Entry 5GAN (electron microscopy, 3.70 A resolution); this record covers chains V and B of the 35 polymer chains in the assembly.

[Chain V]
Molecule: U4 snRNA
From: Saccharomyces cerevisiae
Sequence (160 nucleotides; each row starts with the number of its first residue):
     1 AUCCUUAUGC ACGGGAAAUA CGCAUAUCAG UGAGGAUUCG UCCGAGAUUG UGUUUUUGCU
    61 GGUUGAAAUU UAAUUAUAAA CCAGACCGUC UCCUCAUGGU CAAUUCGGUG UUCGCUUUUG
   121 AAUACUUCAA GACUAUGUAG GGAAUUUUUG GAAUACCUUU
Unresolved in the structure: 68-72, 105-127, 153-160

[Chain B]
Protein: Pre-mRNA-splicing helicase BRR2
From: Saccharomyces cerevisiae
Notes: EC 3.6.4.13
UniProtKB: P32639 (BRR2_YEAST); residues 1-2163 here = UniProt positions 1-2163
Amino-acid sequence (2163 residues; numbered 1 to 2163; the number before each row is that of its first residue):
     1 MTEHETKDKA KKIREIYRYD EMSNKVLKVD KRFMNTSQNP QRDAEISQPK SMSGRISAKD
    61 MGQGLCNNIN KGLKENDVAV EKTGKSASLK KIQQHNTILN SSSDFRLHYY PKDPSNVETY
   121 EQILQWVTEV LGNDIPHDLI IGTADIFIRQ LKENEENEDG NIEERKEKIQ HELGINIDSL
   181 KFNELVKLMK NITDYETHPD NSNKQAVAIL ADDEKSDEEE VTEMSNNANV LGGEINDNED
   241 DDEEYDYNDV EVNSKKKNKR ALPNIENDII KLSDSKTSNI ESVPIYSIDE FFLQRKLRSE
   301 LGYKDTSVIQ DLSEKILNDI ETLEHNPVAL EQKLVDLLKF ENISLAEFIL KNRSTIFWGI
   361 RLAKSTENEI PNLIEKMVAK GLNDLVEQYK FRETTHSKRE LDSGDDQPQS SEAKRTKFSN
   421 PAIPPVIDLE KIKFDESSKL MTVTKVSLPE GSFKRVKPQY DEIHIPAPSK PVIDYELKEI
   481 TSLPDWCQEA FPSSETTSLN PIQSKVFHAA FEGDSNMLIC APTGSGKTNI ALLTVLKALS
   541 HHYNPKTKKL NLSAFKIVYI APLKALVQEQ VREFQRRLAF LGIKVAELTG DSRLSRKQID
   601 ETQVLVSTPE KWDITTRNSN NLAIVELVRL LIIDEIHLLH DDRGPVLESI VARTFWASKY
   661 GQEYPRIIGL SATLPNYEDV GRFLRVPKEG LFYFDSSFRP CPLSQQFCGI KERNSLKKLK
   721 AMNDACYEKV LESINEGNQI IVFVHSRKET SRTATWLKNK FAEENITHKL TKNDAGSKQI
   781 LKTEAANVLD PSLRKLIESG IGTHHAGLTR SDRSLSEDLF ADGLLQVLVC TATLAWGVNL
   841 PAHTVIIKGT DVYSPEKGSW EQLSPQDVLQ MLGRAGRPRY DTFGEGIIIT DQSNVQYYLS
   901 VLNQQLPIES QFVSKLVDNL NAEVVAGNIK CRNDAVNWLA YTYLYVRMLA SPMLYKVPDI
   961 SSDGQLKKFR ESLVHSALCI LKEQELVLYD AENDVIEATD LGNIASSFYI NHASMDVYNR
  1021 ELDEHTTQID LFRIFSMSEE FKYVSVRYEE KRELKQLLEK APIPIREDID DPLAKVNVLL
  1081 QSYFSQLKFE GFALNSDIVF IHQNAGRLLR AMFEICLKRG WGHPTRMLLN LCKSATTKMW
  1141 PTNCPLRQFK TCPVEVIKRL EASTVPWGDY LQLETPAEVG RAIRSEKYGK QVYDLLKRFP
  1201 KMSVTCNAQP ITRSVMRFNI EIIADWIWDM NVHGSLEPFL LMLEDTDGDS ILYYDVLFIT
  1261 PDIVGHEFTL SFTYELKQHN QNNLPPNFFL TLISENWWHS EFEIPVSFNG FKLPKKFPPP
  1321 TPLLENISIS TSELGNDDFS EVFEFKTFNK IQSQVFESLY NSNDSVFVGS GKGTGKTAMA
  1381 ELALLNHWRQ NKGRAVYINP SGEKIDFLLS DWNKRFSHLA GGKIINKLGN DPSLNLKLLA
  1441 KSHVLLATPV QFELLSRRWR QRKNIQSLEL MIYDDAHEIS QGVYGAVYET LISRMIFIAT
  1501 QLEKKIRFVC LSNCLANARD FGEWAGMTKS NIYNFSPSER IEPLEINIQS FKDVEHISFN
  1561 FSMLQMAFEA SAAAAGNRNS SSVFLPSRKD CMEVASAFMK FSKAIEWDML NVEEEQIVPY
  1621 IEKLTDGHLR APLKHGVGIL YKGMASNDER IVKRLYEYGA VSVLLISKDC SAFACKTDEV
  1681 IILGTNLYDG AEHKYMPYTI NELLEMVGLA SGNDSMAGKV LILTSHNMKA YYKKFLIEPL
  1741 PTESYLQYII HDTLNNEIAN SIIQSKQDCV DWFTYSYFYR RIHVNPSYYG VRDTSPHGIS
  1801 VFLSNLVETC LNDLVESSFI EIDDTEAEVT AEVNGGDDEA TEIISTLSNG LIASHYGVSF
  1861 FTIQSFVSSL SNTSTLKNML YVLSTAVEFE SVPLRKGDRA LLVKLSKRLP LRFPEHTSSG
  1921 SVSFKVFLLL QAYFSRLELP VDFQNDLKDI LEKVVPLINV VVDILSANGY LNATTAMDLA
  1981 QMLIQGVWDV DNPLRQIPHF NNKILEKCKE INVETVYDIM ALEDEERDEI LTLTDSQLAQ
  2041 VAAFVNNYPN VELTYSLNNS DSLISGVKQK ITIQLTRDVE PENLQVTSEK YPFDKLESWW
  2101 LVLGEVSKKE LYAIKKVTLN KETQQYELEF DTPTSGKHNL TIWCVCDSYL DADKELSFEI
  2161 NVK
Unresolved in the structure: 1-362, 434-438, 1826-1840

[Interface between chain V and chain B]
Residue-residue contacts (91; chain V residue first):
  U8(V) with Lys390(B), hydrogen bond to the sugar
  G61(V) with Asn714(B), phosphate contact
  G62(V) with Asn714(B), phosphate contact
  U64(V) with Leu716(B), base contact
  G65(V) with Leu716(B), base contact
  A66(V) with Leu716(B), base contact
  U74(V) with Lys748(B), hydrogen bond to the sugar; Arg752(B), base contact
  U75(V) with Ser746(B), phosphate contact; Tyr853(B), stacking on the base; Ser1045(B), base contact
  A76(V) with His745(B), hydrogen bond to the sugar; Ser746(B), phosphate contact; Arg747(B), hydrogen bond to the phosphate; Thr831(B), hydrogen bond to the phosphate; Ala832(B), sugar contact; Tyr853(B), base contact; Pro855(B), base contact; Arg1047(B), salt bridge to the phosphate
  U77(V) with Arg747(B), salt bridge to the phosphate; Ala806(B), phosphate contact; Thr831(B), hydrogen bond to the phosphate; Ala832(B), sugar contact; Thr833(B), phosphate contact; Tyr1043(B), base contact
  A78(V) with Leu563(B), phosphate contact; Arg643(B), hydrogen bond to the sugar; Thr833(B), phosphate contact; Trp836(B), sugar contact
  A79(V) with Lys564(B), hydrogen bond to the phosphate; Ala565(B), phosphate contact; Thr608(B), phosphate contact; Glu610(B), base contact; Lys611(B), sugar contact; Arg643(B), hydrogen bond to the base; Phe1100(B), base contact; Gln1103(B), base contact
  A80(V) with Lys564(B), salt bridge to the phosphate; Glu610(B), base contact; Lys611(B), salt bridge to the phosphate; Ile614(B), sugar contact; Tyr1009(B), base contact; Glu1040(B), base contact; Gln1103(B), phosphate contact; Asn1104(B), hydrogen bond to the base; Arg1107(B), hydrogen bond to the base
  C81(V) with Asp591(B), phosphate contact; Ile614(B), sugar contact; Ser1007(B), sugar contact; Phe1008(B), sugar contact; Gly1106(B), base contact; Arg1107(B), base contact; Arg1110(B), base contact
  C82(V) with Asp591(B), hydrogen bond to the base; Ser592(B), phosphate contact; Arg593(B), hydrogen bond to the phosphate; Asn618(B), phosphate contact; Arg1110(B), hydrogen bond to the sugar
  A83(V) with Ser592(B), hydrogen bond to the phosphate; Arg593(B), phosphate contact; Leu594(B), hydrogen bond to the phosphate; Ser595(B), hydrogen bond to the sugar; Leu1236(B), base contact; Phe1258(B), sugar contact
  G84(V) with Leu594(B), hydrogen bond to the sugar; Ser595(B), base contact; Lys597(B), base contact; Gln598(B), hydrogen bond to the base; Ser1235(B), sugar contact; Leu1236(B), phosphate contact
  A85(V) with Leu594(B), phosphate contact; Lys597(B), sugar contact
  C86(V) with Tyr1688(B), hydrogen bond to the base; Gly1897(B), hydrogen bond to the base
  U89(V) with Asn1231(B), sugar contact
  G98(V) with Pro1176(B), sugar contact; Lys1190(B), base contact
  G99(V) with Ala1177(B), phosphate contact; Glu1186(B), hydrogen bond to the sugar; Lys1187(B), base contact; Lys1190(B), base contact
  U100(V) with Lys1187(B), sugar contact
  C133(V) with Lys1187(B), hydrogen bond to the base
  U134(V) with Tyr1188(B), sugar contact; Lys1190(B), hydrogen bond to the base; Gln1191(B), hydrogen bond to the sugar
  A135(V) with Thr1151(B), hydrogen bond to the phosphate; Gln1191(B), phosphate contact; Asp1194(B), hydrogen bond to the sugar
  U136(V) with Arg1198(B), hydrogen bond to the phosphate
  G137(V) with Arg1198(B), salt bridge to the phosphate
Other interface residues (no listed pair), chain V (35 interface residues in all): A7, G9, U60, A73, C87, G88, C90
Other interface residues (no listed pair), chain B (75 interface residues in all): Pro562, Glu712, Arg713, Gly837, Ser854, Glu856, Trp860, Asp867, Met1230, His1233, Pro1238, Pro1261, Lys1896, Arg1899, Ala1900

[Summary]
35 residues of chain V face 75 of chain B across their interface; the contacts include 28 hydrogen bonds, 5
salt bridges and 1 aromatic stacking contact. Among the polar pairs are A79(V)-Arg643(B), A80(V)-Asn1104(B)
and A80(V)-Arg1107(B).
Chain V is U4 snRNA and chain B is Pre-mRNA-splicing helicase BRR2, both from Saccharomyces cerevisiae; the
structure, The overall structure of the yeast spliceosomal U4/U6.U5 tri-snRNP at 3.7 Angstrom, was determined
by electron microscopy, deposited together with 5GAM, 5GAO and 5GAP.
